PDB entry 3B7V | X-ray diffraction, 1.46 A resolution | chains B and C of the 3 polymer chains in the assembly

== Chain B ==
Molecule: Protease
Source organism: Human immunodeficiency virus type 1 BH10
Notes: EC 3.4.23.16
UniProtKB: P04587 (POL_HV1B5); residues 101-199 here correspond to UniProt positions 501-599 (UniProt number = residue number + 400)
Sequence (99 residues; each row starts with the number of its first residue):
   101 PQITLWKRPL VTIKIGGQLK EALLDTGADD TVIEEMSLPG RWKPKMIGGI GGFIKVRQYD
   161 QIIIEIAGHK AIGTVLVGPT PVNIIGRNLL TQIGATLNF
Construct notes: engineered mutation Lys-107 (Gln507 in P04587), Ile-133 (Leu533 in P04587), Ile-163 (Leu563 in P04587), Ala-167 (Cys567 in P04587), Ala-195 (Cys595 in P04587)
UniProt features mapped onto this chain:
  - region (Dimerization of protease): Pro-101 to Leu-105, Gly-149 to Lys-155, Asn-188 to Gly-194, Thr-196 to Phe-199
  - active site: Asp-125 (For protease activity)
  - site: Phe-199 (Cleavage)

== Chain C ==
Molecule: peptide
Source organism: Human immunodeficiency virus type 1 BH10
Notes: fragment: self proteolytic product of HIV-1 protease
Sequence (5 residues; each row starts with the number of its first residue; note: 1 number in that range is skipped by the numbering (no residue carries it; nothing is unmodelled there)):
   201 NLX
   205 QI
Modified residues: LNT (N-[(2S)-2-amino-1,1-dihydroxy-4-methylpentyl]-L-threonine) at position 203

== Chain B / chain C interface ==
Residue-residue contacts (22):
  Arg-108(B) with Asn-201(C)
  Leu-123(B) with LNT_203(C)
  Asp-125(B) with LNT_203(C)
  Gly-127(B) with LNT_203(C); Gln-205(C), hydrogen bond (backbone-backbone)
  Ala-128(B) with Gln-205(C)
  Asp-129(B) with Gln-205(C), hydrogen bond (backbone-backbone); Ile-206(C)
  Asp-130(B) with Gln-205(C), hydrogen bond; Ile-206(C)
  Ile-147(B) with Gln-205(C); Ile-206(C)
  Gly-148(B) with Gln-205(C); Ile-206(C), hydrogen bond (backbone-backbone)
  Gly-149(B) with LNT_203(C)
  Ile-150(B) with Leu-202(C), hydrophobic; LNT_203(C)
  Phe-153(B) with Ile-206(C), hydrophobic
  Pro-181(B) with Asn-201(C); LNT_203(C)
  Val-182(B) with LNT_203(C)
  Ile-184(B) with LNT_203(C)
Other interface residues (no listed pair), chain B (17 interface residues in all): Val-132, Leu-176

== In short ==
Chain B and chain C form an interface of 17 and 5 residues respectively; the contacts include 4 hydrogen
bonds. Polar pairs include Asp-130(B)/Gln-205(C), Gly-127(B)/Gln-205(C) and Asp-129(B)/Gln-205(C). Curated
annotation (UniProt) lists active-site residue Asp-125(B) on chain B.
Chain B is Protease and chain C is peptide, both from Human immunodeficiency virus type 1 BH10; the structure,
HIV-1 protease complexed with gem-diol-amine tetrahedral intermediate NLLTQI, was determined by X-ray
diffraction (same publication as 3B80).
